8A1W - chains A and B of the 6 polymer chains in the assembly; structure by electron microscopy, 2.56 A resolution.

== Chain A ==
Protein: Na(+)-translocating NADH-quinone reductase subunit A
From: Vibrio cholerae
Notes: EC 7.2.1.1
Reference sequence: A0A655PZA5 (A0A655PZA5_VIBCL); residues 1-446 here correspond to UniProt positions 17-462 (UniProt number = residue number + 16)
Sequence (468 residues; each row starts with the number of its first residue; numbers below 1 keep their minus sign (Met-21 is residue -21)):
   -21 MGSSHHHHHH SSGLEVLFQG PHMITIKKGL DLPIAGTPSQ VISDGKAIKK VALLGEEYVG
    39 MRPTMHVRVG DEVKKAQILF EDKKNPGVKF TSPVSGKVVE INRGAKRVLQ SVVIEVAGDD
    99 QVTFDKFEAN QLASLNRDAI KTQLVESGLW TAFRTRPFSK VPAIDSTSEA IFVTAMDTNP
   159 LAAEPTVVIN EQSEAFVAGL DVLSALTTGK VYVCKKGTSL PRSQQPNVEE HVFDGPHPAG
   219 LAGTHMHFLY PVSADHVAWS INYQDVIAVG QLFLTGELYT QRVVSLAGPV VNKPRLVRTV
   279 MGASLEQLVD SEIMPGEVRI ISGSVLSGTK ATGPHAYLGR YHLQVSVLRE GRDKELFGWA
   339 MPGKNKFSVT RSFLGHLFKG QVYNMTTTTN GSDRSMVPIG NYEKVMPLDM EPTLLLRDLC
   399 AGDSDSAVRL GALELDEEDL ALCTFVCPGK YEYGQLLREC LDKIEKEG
Unresolved in the structure: -21 to 0
Sequence notes: initiating methionine (-21); expression tag (-20 to 0)

== Chain B ==
Protein: Na(+)-translocating NADH-quinone reductase subunit B
From: Vibrio cholerae
Notes: EC 7.2.1.1
Reference sequence: A0A085SSI3 (A0A085SSI3_VIBCL); residues 1-415 here = UniProt positions 1-415
Sequence (415 residues; row label = number of the first residue in the row):
     1 MGLKKFLEDI EHHFEPGGKH EKWFALYEAA ATLFYTPGLV TKRSSHVRDS VDLKRIMIMV
    61 WLAVFPAMFW GMYNAGGQAI AALNHLYSGD QLAAIVAGNW HYWLTEMLGG TMSSDAGWGS
   121 KMLLGATYFL PIYATVFIVG GFWEVLFCMV RKHEVNEGFF VTSILFALIV PPTLPLWQAA
   181 LGITFGVVVA KEVFGGTGRN FLNPALAGRA FLFFAYPAQI SGDLVWTAAD GYSGATALSQ
   241 WAQGGAGALI NNATGQTITW MDAFIGNIPG SIGEVSTLAL MIGAAFIVYM GIASWRIIGG
   301 VMIGMILLST LFNVIGSDTN AMFNMPWHWH LVLGGFAFGM FFMATDPVSA SFTNSGKWAY
   361 GILIGVMCVL IRVVNPAYPE GMMLAILFAN LFAPLFDHVV VERNIKRRLA RYGKQ
Unresolved in the structure: 1-2, 415
Covalent attachments: flavin mononucleotide (FMN) linked to Thr236
Metal / ion sites: Na+ site 1: Ala263, Val275, Val332; Na+ site 2: Ile371, Arg372, Asn375, Tyr378
Ligand contacts:
  - 1,2-Distearoyl-sn-glycerophosphoethanolamine (3PE), molecule 1: Phe65, Met68, Phe69, Met72, Leu108, Gly109, Gly110, Thr111, Gly117, Trp118, Gly119, Ser120, Met122, Leu123, Ala126, Leu130
  - 1,2-Distearoyl-sn-glycerophosphoethanolamine (3PE), molecule 2: Trp143, Phe147, Val150, Arg151, Lys152, Leu181, Thr184, Phe185, Val188, Val189, Phe211
  - 1,2-Distearoyl-sn-glycerophosphoethanolamine (3PE), molecule 3: Trp260, Met261, Phe264, Met281, Trp327, His328, Trp329, Leu331
  - 1,2-Distearoyl-sn-glycerophosphoethanolamine (3PE), molecule 4: Trp295, Arg296, Ile303, Leu307, Ser355, Trp358, Ala359, Ile362, Leu363, Val366, Phe396
  - FMN (flavin mononucleotide), molecule 1: Ile169, Leu206, Arg209, Phe213, Trp226, Leu238, Ser239, Gly270, Ser271, Glu274, Gly334, Gly335, Phe338, Gly339, Met343, Tyr378, Pro379, Glu380, Gly381, Met382, Met383, Leu384
  - FMN, molecule 2: Phe213, Phe214, Pro217, Ser221, Gly222, Asp223, Ala377, Tyr378, Pro379
  - riboflavin (RBF): Ile56, Met57, Val60, Gly158, Val161, Thr162, Leu165, Lys191, Gly196, Thr197, Gly198, Arg199, Asn200, Asn203, Pro204, Ala205, Ile292, Ala293, Phe342, Met343, Thr345, Asp346, Pro347, Val348
  - ubiquinone-1 (UQ1): Leu26, Ala29, Leu33, Phe137, Ile138, Gly141, Phe142, Glu144, Val145, Val155, Asn156, Glu157, Phe159, Phe160
Reported in the primary citation:
  - binding site for riboflavin: Asp346
  - mutagenesis - F338A, F342A, D346A: decreased catalytic activity
  - mutagenesis - D346A: decreased growth
  - binding site for ubiquinone-1: Leu26, Ala29, Leu33, Gly141, Asn156, Phe159
  - specificity-determining residues: Leu33 (by similarity / conservation)

== Chain A / chain B interface ==
Residue-residue contacts - 132 pairs, chain A then chain B:
  Leu10(A) - Val47(B)  hydrophobic
  His225(A) - Tyr412(B)
  Phe226(A) - Lys414(B)  hydrogen bond (backbone-side chain)
  Tyr228(A) - Arg411(B)
  Pro229(A) - Arg411(B)  hydrogen bond (backbone-side chain)
  Pro229(A) - Tyr412(B)  hydrophobic
  Pro229(A) - Lys414(B)
  His234(A) - Arg411(B)
  Arg297(A) - Val40(B)
  Arg297(A) - Thr41(B)  hydrogen bond (side chain-backbone)
  Arg297(A) - His46(B)  hydrogen bond
  Ile299(A) - His46(B)
  Ser302(A) - His46(B)
  Val303(A) - Ser45(B)  hydrogen bond (backbone-side chain)
  Val303(A) - His46(B)  hydrogen bond (backbone-backbone)
  Val303(A) - Val47(B)  hydrophobic
  Leu304(A) - Ser44(B)
  Leu304(A) - Ser45(B)
  Ser305(A) - Ser44(B)
  Gly306(A) - Ser44(B)
  Gly306(A) - His46(B)  hydrogen bond (backbone-side chain)
  Lys308(A) - Lys42(B)
  Lys308(A) - His46(B)
  Leu326(A) - Val47(B)  hydrophobic
  Glu328(A) - Val40(B)
  Gly329(A) - Gly38(B)
  Gly329(A) - Leu39(B)
  Gly329(A) - Val40(B)
  Arg330(A) - Gly38(B)
  Arg330(A) - Val40(B)
  Lys332(A) - Lys4(B)  hydrogen bond (backbone-side chain)
  Lys332(A) - Tyr35(B)
  Lys332(A) - Thr36(B)  hydrogen bond (side chain-backbone)
  Lys332(A) - Pro37(B)
  Lys332(A) - Gly38(B)
  Glu333(A) - Tyr35(B)
  Glu333(A) - Thr36(B)  hydrogen bond (backbone-backbone)
  Leu334(A) - Leu3(B)  hydrophobic
  Leu334(A) - Phe34(B)
  Leu334(A) - Tyr35(B)
  Phe335(A) - Leu33(B)
  Phe335(A) - Phe34(B)  hydrogen bond (backbone-backbone)
  Gly336(A) - Thr36(B)
  Trp337(A) - Leu33(B)  hydrogen bond (side chain-backbone)
  Trp337(A) - Thr36(B)
  Trp337(A) - Lys54(B)
  Trp337(A) - Arg55(B)  hydrogen bond (backbone-side chain)
  Trp337(A) - Ile58(B)  hydrophobic
  Ala338(A) - Arg55(B)
  Met339(A) - Arg55(B)  hydrogen bond (backbone-side chain)
  Lys344(A) - Ser50(B)
  Phe345(A) - Ser50(B)  hydrogen bond (backbone-side chain)
  Ser346(A) - Asp49(B)  hydrogen bond
  Val347(A) - Asp49(B)  hydrogen bond (backbone-side chain)
  Thr348(A) - Met290(B)
  Arg349(A) - Tyr289(B)  hydrogen bond (side chain-backbone)
  Arg349(A) - Met290(B)  hydrogen bond (backbone-backbone)
  Ser350(A) - Arg55(B)  hydrogen bond (backbone-side chain)
  Ser350(A) - Met59(B)
  Ser350(A) - Met290(B)
  Phe351(A) - Ser50(B)
  Phe351(A) - Val51(B)
  Phe351(A) - Arg55(B)
  His354(A) - Tyr289(B)  hydrogen bond
  Leu355(A) - Tyr289(B)
  Met363(A) - Val47(B)  hydrophobic
  Thr364(A) - Val47(B)
  Thr365(A) - Val40(B)
  Thr365(A) - Thr41(B)  hydrogen bond (backbone-backbone)
  Thr365(A) - His46(B)
  Thr366(A) - Leu39(B)
  Thr367(A) - Leu39(B)  hydrogen bond (backbone-backbone)
  Thr367(A) - Val40(B)
  Thr367(A) - Thr41(B)
  Thr367(A) - Arg48(B)
  Asn368(A) - Arg48(B)  hydrogen bond (side chain-backbone)
  Asn368(A) - Asp49(B)
  Asn368(A) - Ser50(B)
  Asn368(A) - Asp52(B)
  Gly369(A) - Leu39(B)
  Ser370(A) - Pro37(B)
  Ser370(A) - Glu154(B)
  Arg372(A) - Leu53(B)
  Arg372(A) - Glu154(B)  salt bridge
  Arg372(A) - Val155(B)
  Arg372(A) - Asn156(B)
  Arg372(A) - Glu157(B)  salt bridge
  Ser373(A) - Thr197(B)
  Ser373(A) - Arg199(B)  hydrogen bond
  Met374(A) - Gly198(B)
  Val375(A) - Leu53(B)  hydrophobic
  Pro376(A) - Pro347(B)
  Pro376(A) - Phe352(B)  hydrophobic
  Ile377(A) - Ile56(B)  hydrophobic
  Ile377(A) - Gly291(B)
  Ile377(A) - Ile292(B)
  Glu381(A) - Phe352(B)
  Asp387(A) - Asn404(B)  hydrogen bond (backbone-side chain)
  Asp387(A) - Arg407(B)  salt bridge
  Asp387(A) - Arg408(B)  hydrogen bond (backbone-side chain)
  Asp387(A) - Tyr412(B)
  Met388(A) - Arg408(B)
  Glu389(A) - Thr353(B)
  Glu389(A) - Val400(B)
  Thr391(A) - Phe352(B)
  Leu392(A) - Thr353(B)
  Leu392(A) - Val401(B)  hydrophobic
  Arg395(A) - Gly198(B)  hydrogen bond (side chain-backbone)
  Arg395(A) - Phe352(B)
  Arg407(A) - Glu402(B)  salt bridge
  Arg407(A) - Ile405(B)
  Arg407(A) - Arg408(B)  hydrogen bond (backbone-side chain)
  Leu408(A) - Val401(B)  hydrophobic
  Leu408(A) - Arg408(B)  hydrogen bond (backbone-side chain)
  Gly409(A) - Arg408(B)
  Glu412(A) - Arg408(B)  salt bridge
  Glu412(A) - Tyr412(B)  hydrogen bond
  Thr422(A) - Ser45(B)
  Thr422(A) - Arg48(B)
  Phe423(A) - Val47(B)
  Phe423(A) - Arg48(B)
  Phe423(A) - Asp49(B)  hydrogen bond (backbone-backbone)
  Val424(A) - Asp49(B)
  Pro426(A) - Asp52(B)
  Pro426(A) - Leu53(B)
  Pro426(A) - Ile56(B)  hydrophobic
  Lys428(A) - Asp49(B)  hydrogen bond (side chain-backbone)
  Lys428(A) - Val51(B)  hydrogen bond (side chain-backbone)
  Tyr429(A) - Arg199(B)  hydrogen bond
  Glu430(A) - Arg43(B)
  Glu430(A) - Arg48(B)  salt bridge
  Gln433(A) - Arg43(B)
Other interface residues (no listed pair), chain A (76 interface residues in all): Thr307, Asp331, Pro340, Gly341, Asn379, Lys382, Ala419
Other interface residues (no listed pair), chain B (57 interface residues in all): Thr32, Val288, Val348, Asn354, Asp397

== Overview ==
76 residues of chain A and 57 residues of chain B are in contact, with 35 hydrogen bonds and 6 salt bridges.
Among the polar pairs are Arg372(A)-Glu154(B), Arg372(A)-Glu157(B) and Asp387(A)-Arg407(B). From the paper: a
binding site for ubiquinone-1 at Leu26(B), Ala29(B) and Leu33(B) among others; F338A, F342A and D346A of chain
B reduce catalytic activity.
Chain A is Na(+)-translocating NADH-quinone reductase subunit A and chain B is Na(+)-translocating
NADH-quinone reductase subunit B, both from Vibrio cholerae; the structure, Sodium pumping NADH-quinone
oxidoreductase with substrate Q1, was determined by electron microscopy together with 8A1T, 8A1U, 8A1V, 8A1X,
8A1Y, 8ACW and 8ACY from the same study.
